5E2V - chains H and P of the 3 polymer chains in the assembly; structure by X-ray diffraction, 1.64 A resolution.

== Chain H ==
Molecule: AT8 heavy chain
Organism: Mus musculus
Amino-acid sequence (222 residues; each row starts with the number of its first residue):
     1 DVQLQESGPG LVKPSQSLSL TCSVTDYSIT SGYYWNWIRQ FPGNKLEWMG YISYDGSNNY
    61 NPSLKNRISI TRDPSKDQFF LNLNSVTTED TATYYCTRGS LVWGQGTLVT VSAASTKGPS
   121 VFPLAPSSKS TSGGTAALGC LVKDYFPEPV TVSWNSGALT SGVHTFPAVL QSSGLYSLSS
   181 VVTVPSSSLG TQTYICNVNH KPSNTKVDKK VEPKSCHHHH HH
Disordered / not traced: 128-132, 214-222
Disulfide bonds: Cys22-Cys96, Cys140-Cys196
What the authors report for this chain:
  - specificity-determining residues: Tyr33, Tyr34 (proposed by the authors, not directly observed)

== Chain P ==
Molecule: Tau phosphopeptide
Amino-acid sequence (18 residues; row label = number of the first residue in the row):
   194 RSGYSSPGSP GTPGSRSR
Disordered / not traced: 194-200, 210-211
Modified residues: Ser202 (phosphoserine; SEP); Thr205 (phosphothreonine; TPO)

== Chain H / chain P interface ==
Contacting residue pairs (15):
  Tyr27(H) - Ser208(P)  hydrogen bond
  Ser31(H) - Ser208(P)
  Ser31(H) - Arg209(P)  hydrogen bond (backbone-backbone)
  Gly32(H) - Gly207(P)
  Tyr33(H) - Thr205(P)
  Tyr33(H) - Pro206(P)  hydrogen bond (backbone-backbone)
  Tyr33(H) - Gly207(P)
  Tyr33(H) - Ser208(P)
  Tyr34(H) - Gly204(P)
  Tyr34(H) - Thr205(P)
  Tyr34(H) - Pro206(P)
  Tyr54(H) - Pro206(P)  hydrophobic
  Tyr54(H) - Arg209(P)
  Gly99(H) - Thr205(P)
  Ser100(H) - Thr205(P)
Also at the interface, not in a pair above, chain H (9 interface residues in all): Leu101

== Summary ==
The interface between chain H and chain P involves 9 residues on one side and 6 on the other, with 3 hydrogen
bonds. Polar contacts include Tyr27(H)-Ser208(P), Ser31(H)-Arg209(P) and Tyr33(H)-Pro206(P). From the paper:
specificity determinants Tyr33(H) and Tyr34(H).
Here chain H is AT8 heavy chain (Mus musculus) and chain P is Tau phosphopeptide. Entry 5E2V (Anti-TAU AT8 FAB
with doubly phosphorylated TAU peptide) was determined by X-ray diffraction together with 5E2T, 5E2U and 5E2W
from the same study.
